PDB entry 3FPV | X-ray diffraction, 2.20 A resolution | chains B and F of the 8 polymer chains in the assembly

[Chain B (and F)]
Molecule: Extracellular haem-binding protein
Source organism: Streptomyces reticuli
Notes: chain F of this document is another copy of the same molecule, construct and numbering; everything in this record applies to it too
UniProt: Q9RIM2 (Q9RIM2_STRRE); residues -31 to 156 here correspond to UniProt positions 1-188 (UniProt number = residue number + 32)
Amino-acid sequence (192 residues; numbered -35 to 156; the number before each row is that of its first residue; numbers below 1 keep their minus sign (Gly-35 is residue -35)):
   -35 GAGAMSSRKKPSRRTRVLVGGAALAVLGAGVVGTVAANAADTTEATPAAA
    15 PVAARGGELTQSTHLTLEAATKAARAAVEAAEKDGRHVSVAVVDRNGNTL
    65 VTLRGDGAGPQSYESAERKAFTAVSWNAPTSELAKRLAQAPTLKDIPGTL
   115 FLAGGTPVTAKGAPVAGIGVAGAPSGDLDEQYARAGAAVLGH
Disordered / not traced: -35 to 15
Differences from the reference sequence: expression tag (-35 to -32)
Small-molecule neighbours: Fe ion (FE): Gln75, Ser76, Ser79, Ala135, Gly136

[Interface between chain B and chain F]
Pairs across the interface - 24 pairs, chain B then chain F:
  Gly71(B) with Arg59(F), hydrogen bond (backbone-side chain)
  Ala72(B) with Arg59(F)
  Gly73(B) with Arg59(F)
  Pro74(B) with Arg59(F); Asn60(F); Gly61(F); Phe85(F), hydrophobic; Ser89(F)
  Gln75(B) with Phe85(F); Ser89(F), hydrogen bond; Trp90(F); Ile110(F)
  Glu78(B) with Pro111(F)
  Ser79(B) with Ile110(F)
  Arg82(B) with Pro111(F)
  Leu101(B) with Thr106(F)
  Lys108(B) with Lys108(F); Asp109(F), salt bridge
  Leu114(B) with Thr106(F); Asp109(F); Ile110(F)
  Phe115(B) with Thr106(F), hydrogen bond (backbone-side chain)
  Leu116(B) with Thr106(F); Ile110(F), hydrophobic
Interface residues without a listed pair, chain F (12 interface residues in all): Leu107

[In short]
13 residues of chain B face 12 of chain F across their interface, with 3 hydrogen bonds and 1 salt bridge.
Polar contacts include Lys108(B)-Asp109(F), Gly71(B)-Arg59(F) and Gln75(B)-Ser89(F). Bound to chain B: Fe ion.
Chain B and chain F are both Extracellular haem-binding protein (Streptomyces reticuli); the structure,
Crystal Structure of HbpS, was determined by X-ray diffraction, deposited together with 3FPW.
